PDB entry 4MEN | X-ray diffraction, 1.81 A resolution | chain A

== Chain A ==
Protein: Bromodomain-containing protein 4
Source organism: Homo sapiens
UniProtKB: O60885 (BRD4_HUMAN); numbering as in UniProt (aligned over 44-168)
Amino-acid sequence (127 residues; numbered 42 to 168; the number before each row is that of its first residue):
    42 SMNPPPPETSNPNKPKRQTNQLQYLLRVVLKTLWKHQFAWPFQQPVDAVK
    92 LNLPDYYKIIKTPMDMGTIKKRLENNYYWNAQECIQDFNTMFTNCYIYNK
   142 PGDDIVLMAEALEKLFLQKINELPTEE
Differences from the reference sequence: expression tag (42-43)
Swiss-Prot annotation at these positions:
  - site: N140 (Acetylated histone binding)
  - cross-link: K99 (Glycyl lysine isopeptide (Lys-Gly) (interchain with G-Cter in SUMO2))
  - natural variant: D145 (D145G: Found in a patient with a neurodevelopmental syndrome; uncertain significance)
  - mutagenesis: N140 (N140A: Abolishes binding to acetylated histones)
Ligand contacts: 25K (N,5-dimethyl-N-(4-methylbenzyl)[1,2,4]triazolo[1,5-a]pyrimidin-7-amine): W81, P82, F83, V87, L92, L94, Y97, C136, Y139, N140, D145, I146, M149

== Summary ==
Chain A binds compound 25K. UniProt lists one mutagenesis site.
Chain A is Bromodomain-containing protein 4 (Homo sapiens); the structure, Crystal Structure of the first
bromodomain of human BRD4 in complex with a 5-methyl-triazolopyrimidine ligand, was determined by X-ray
diffraction, deposited together with 4MEO, 4MEP and 4MEQ.
